PDB entry 3ZQB | X-ray diffraction, 2.40 A resolution | chain A

# Chain A
Name: Protein prgi, cell invasion protein sipd
Organism: Salmonella enterica SUBSP. enterica serovar typhimurium
Notes: fragment: prgi fused with sipd residues 127-343
Reference sequence: chimeric construct of P41784, Q56026: residues 1-80 from P41784 (PRGI_SALTY) positions 1-80 (same numbers); residues 127-343 from Q56026 positions 127-343 (same numbers)
Sequence (305 residues; row label = number of the first residue in the row; note: 41 numbers in that range are skipped by the numbering (no residue carries them; nothing is unmodelled there); numbers below 1 keep their minus sign (Gly-2 is residue -2)):
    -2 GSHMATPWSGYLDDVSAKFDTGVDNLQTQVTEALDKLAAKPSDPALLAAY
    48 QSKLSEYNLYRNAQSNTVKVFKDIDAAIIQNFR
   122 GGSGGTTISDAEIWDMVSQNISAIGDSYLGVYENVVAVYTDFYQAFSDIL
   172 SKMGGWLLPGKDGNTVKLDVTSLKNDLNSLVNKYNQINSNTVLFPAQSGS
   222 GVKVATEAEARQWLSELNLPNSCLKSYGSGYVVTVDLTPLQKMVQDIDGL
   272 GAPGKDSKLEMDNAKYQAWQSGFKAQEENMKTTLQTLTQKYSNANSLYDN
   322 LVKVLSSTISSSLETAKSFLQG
Not modelled in the structure: -2 to 5, 79-80, 122-128, 179-185, 337-343
Differences from the reference sequence: expression tag (-2 to 0)
What the authors report for this chain:
  - conformationally variable residues (helix shift): Asn63, Asn141, Ala144
  - contacts within the chain: Asp11-Ser333 (hydrogen bond), Asn59-Ser148, Ser148-Trp234 (water-mediated contact), Ala144-Ser148 (hydrogen bond)
  - mutagenesis - I142S: decreased stability

# Summary
The paper reports that I142S reduces stability; conformational variability at Asn63, Asn141 and Ala144.
Chain A is Protein prgi, cell invasion protein sipd (Salmonella enterica SUBSP. enterica serovar typhimurium);
the structure, PrgI-SipD from Salmonella typhimurium, was determined by X-ray diffraction together with 2YM0,
2YM9 and 3ZQE from the same study.
